Entry 3SH7 (X-ray diffraction, 2.50 A resolution); this record covers chain A.

== Chain A ==
Molecule: Beta-lactamase
Source organism: Bacillus licheniformis
Notes: EC 3.5.2.6; fragment: Small exopenicillinase
UniProt: P00808 (BLAC_BACLI); the author numbering skips numbers that UniProt does not, so the offset changes along the chain: 26-57 = UniProt 43-74; 59-83 = UniProt 75-99; 86-238 = UniProt 100-252; 240-252 = UniProt 253-265; 1 more segments
Sequence (266 residues; each row starts with the number of its first residue; note: 5 numbers in that range are skipped by the numbering (no residue carries them; nothing is unmodelled there)):
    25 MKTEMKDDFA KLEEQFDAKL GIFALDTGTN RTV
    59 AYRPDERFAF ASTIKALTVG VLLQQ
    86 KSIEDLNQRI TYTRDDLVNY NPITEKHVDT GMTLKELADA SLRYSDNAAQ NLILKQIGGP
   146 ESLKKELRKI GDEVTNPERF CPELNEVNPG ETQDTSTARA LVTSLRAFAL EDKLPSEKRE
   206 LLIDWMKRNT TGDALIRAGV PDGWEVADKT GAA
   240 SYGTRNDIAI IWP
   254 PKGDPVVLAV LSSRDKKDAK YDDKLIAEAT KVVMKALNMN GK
Not modelled in the structure: 25-29, 292-295
Construct notes: initiating methionine (25); engineered mutation Cys166 (Glu180 in P00808)
Small-molecule neighbours: BB0 (1-[6-(dimethylamino)naphthalen-2-yl]ethanone): Val103, Asn104, Asn132, Cys166, Glu168, Leu169, Ala237, Ala238, Ser240
UniProt features mapped onto this chain:
  - active site: Ser70 (Acyl-ester intermediate), Glu168 (Proton acceptor)
  - binding site (substrate): Lys234 to Gly236
From the paper describing this entry:
  - catalytic residues: Ser70, Lys73, Ser130, Lys234
  - conformationally variable residues (loop rearrangement, side-chain flip): Arg164, Cys166 to Val172
  - binding site for BB0: Val103 to Asn104, Asn132, Cys166 to Asn170

== Summary ==
Ligands of chain A: compound BB0. Curated annotation (UniProt) lists active-site residues Ser70 and Glu168 and
3 substrate-binding residues. The paper reports catalytic residues Ser70, Lys73 and Ser130 among others; a
binding site for BB0 at Val103, Asn132 and Cys166.
Chain A is Beta-lactamase (Bacillus licheniformis); the structure, Crystal structure of fluorophore-labeled
beta-lactamase PenP, was determined by X-ray diffraction together with 3SH8 and 3SH9 from the same study.
